7DH7 - chains A and C; structure by X-ray diffraction, 2.20 A resolution.

== Chain A (and C) ==
Molecule: Transcriptional regulator fur family
Source organism: Xanthomonas campestris pv. campestris (strain 8004)
Notes: chain C of this document is another copy of the same molecule, construct and numbering; everything in this record applies to it too
Reference sequence: Q4UWS5 (Q4UWS5_XANC8); residues 16-171 here correspond to UniProt positions 17-172 (UniProt number = residue number + 1)
Sequence (170 residues; numbered 2 to 171; the number before each row is that of its first residue):
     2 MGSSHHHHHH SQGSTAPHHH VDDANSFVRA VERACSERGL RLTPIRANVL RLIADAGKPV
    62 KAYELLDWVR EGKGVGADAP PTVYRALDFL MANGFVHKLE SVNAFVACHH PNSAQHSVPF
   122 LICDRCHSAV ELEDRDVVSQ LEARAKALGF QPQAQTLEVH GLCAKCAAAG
Unresolved in the structure: 2-22, 171 (chain C: 2-20, 171)
Differences from the reference sequence: initiating methionine (2); expression tag (3-15)
Ion coordination: Zn2+: C124, C127, C164, C167
Reported in the primary citation:
  - Zn2+ coordination: C124, C127, C164, C167
  - mutagenesis - R42A, R47A, Y85A, R86A, H98A, C109S: abolished binding to DNA
  - mutagenesis - R42K, K74A, N104A: unchanged binding to DNA
  - mutagenesis - Y64A: increased binding to DNA
  - mutagenesis - K62A, K99A, H117A, E132A: decreased binding to DNA
  - mutagenesis - Y64A: abolished binding to P3788
  - mutagenesis - Y64A: unchanged binding to EcZur-box

== Chain A / chain C interface ==
Contacting residue pairs - 63 pairs, chain A then chain C:
  R34(A) - R126(C)
  E38(A) - A93(C)
  E38(A) - R126(C)
  E38(A) - H128(C)  salt bridge
  R39(A) - L41(C)
  R39(A) - F90(C)
  R39(A) - A93(C)  hydrogen bond (side chain-backbone)
  R39(A) - N94(C)  hydrogen bond (backbone-side chain)
  L41(A) - R39(C)
  L41(A) - G40(C)
  L41(A) - L41(C)  hydrophobic
  F90(A) - R39(C)
  A93(A) - E38(C)
  A93(A) - R39(C)
  N94(A) - R39(C)  hydrogen bond (side chain-backbone)
  L122(A) - A146(C)  hydrophobic
  L122(A) - F151(C)
  I123(A) - F151(C)
  C124(A) - F151(C)
  D125(A) - Q156(C)  hydrogen bond
  R126(A) - R34(C)
  H128(A) - E38(C)  salt bridge
  V131(A) - L149(C)  hydrophobic
  L133(A) - L149(C)  hydrophobic
  D135(A) - R145(C)  salt bridge
  V138(A) - Q141(C)
  V138(A) - R145(C)
  Q141(A) - D137(C)  hydrogen bond
  Q141(A) - V138(C)
  Q141(A) - Q141(C)  hydrogen bond
  R145(A) - D135(C)  salt bridge
  R145(A) - V138(C)
  A146(A) - L122(C)  hydrophobic
  G150(A) - C164(C)
  G150(A) - A165(C)  hydrogen bond (backbone-backbone)
  F151(A) - L122(C)  hydrophobic
  F151(A) - I123(C)
  F151(A) - C124(C)
  F151(A) - G162(C)
  F151(A) - L163(C)
  F151(A) - C164(C)
  Q152(A) - L163(C)  hydrogen bond (backbone-backbone)
  Q152(A) - A165(C)
  Q156(A) - D125(C)  hydrogen bond
  Q156(A) - L163(C)
  L158(A) - H161(C)
  L158(A) - G162(C)
  E159(A) - E159(C)
  E159(A) - V160(C)
  E159(A) - H161(C)  hydrogen bond (backbone-backbone)
  V160(A) - L158(C)  hydrophobic
  V160(A) - E159(C)
  H161(A) - L158(C)
  H161(A) - E159(C)  hydrogen bond (backbone-backbone)
  H161(A) - H161(C)
  G162(A) - L158(C)
  L163(A) - F151(C)
  L163(A) - Q152(C)  hydrogen bond (backbone-backbone)
  C164(A) - G150(C)
  C164(A) - F151(C)
  A165(A) - G150(C)  hydrogen bond (backbone-backbone)
  A165(A) - Q152(C)
  A168(A) - Q152(C)
Interface residues without a listed pair, chain A (41 interface residues in all): R30, G40, P112, S129, E132, L142, L149, A155
Interface residues without a listed pair, chain C (43 interface residues in all): H110, P112, S129, V131, E132, L133, L142, A155, T157, A168

== Overview ==
Chain A and chain C form an interface of 41 and 43 residues respectively, with 13 hydrogen bonds and 4 salt
bridges. Among the polar pairs are E38(A)-H128(C), D135(A)-R145(C) and R39(A)-A93(C). The paper reports that
R42A, R47A and Y85A of chain A, among others, abolish binding to DNA; Zn2+ coordination by C124(A), C127(A)
and C164(A) among others; 14 substitutions were tested in all.
Both chains are Transcriptional regulator fur family (Xanthomonas campestris pv. campestris (strain 8004)).
Entry 7DH7 (Crystal structure of apo XcZur) was determined by X-ray diffraction together with 7DH8 from the
same study.
